PDB entry 8FQZ | X-ray diffraction, 1.47 A resolution | chain A

== Chain A ==
Molecule: Carbonic anhydrase 2
Organism: Homo sapiens
Notes: EC 4.2.1.1
UniProt: P00918 (CAH2_HUMAN); the author numbering skips numbers that UniProt does not, so the offset changes along the chain: 1-125 = UniProt 1-125; 127-261 = UniProt 126-260
Amino-acid sequence (260 residues; row label = number of the first residue in the row; note: 1 number in that range is skipped by the numbering (no residue carries it; nothing is unmodelled there)):
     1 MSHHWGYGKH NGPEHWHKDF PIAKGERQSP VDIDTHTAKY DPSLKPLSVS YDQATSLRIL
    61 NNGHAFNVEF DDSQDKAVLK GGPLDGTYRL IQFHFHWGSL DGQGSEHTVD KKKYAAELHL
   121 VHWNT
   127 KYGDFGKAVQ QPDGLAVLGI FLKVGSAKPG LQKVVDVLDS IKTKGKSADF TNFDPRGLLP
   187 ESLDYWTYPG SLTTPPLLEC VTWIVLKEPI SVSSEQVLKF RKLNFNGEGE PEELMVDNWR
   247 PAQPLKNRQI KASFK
Disordered / not traced: 1-3
Metal / ion sites: Zn2+: His-94, His-96, His-119 (together with N7S)
Ligand contacts: N7S (4-hydroxy-3-{[(4-hydroxybutyl)carbamoyl]amino}benzene-1-sulfonamide): Trp-5, Asn-62, His-64, Gln-92, His-94, His-96, Glu-106, His-119, Val-121, Phe-131, Leu-141, Val-143, Ser-197, Leu-198, Thr-199, Thr-200, Pro-201, Pro-202, Trp-209
Swiss-Prot annotation at these positions:
  - active site: His-64 (Proton donor/acceptor)
  - binding site (Zn(2+)): His-94, His-96, His-119
  - binding site (substrate): Thr-199, Thr-200
  - site: Tyr-7 (Fine-tunes the proton-transfer properties of H-64), Asn-62 (Fine-tunes the proton-transfer properties of H-64), Asn-67 (Fine-tunes the proton-transfer properties of H-64), Gln-92 (Involved in the binding of some activators, including histamine and L-histidine)
  - modified residue: Ser-2 (N-acetylserine), Ser-166 (Phosphoserine), Ser-173 (Phosphoserine)
From the paper describing this entry:
  - binding site for N7S: Thr-199, Thr-200, Pro-201

== In short ==
Bound to chain A: compound N7S. His-94, His-96 and His-119 coordinate Zn2+. Curated annotation (UniProt) lists
active-site residue His-64, 3 Zn2+-binding residues and substrate-binding residues Thr-199 and Thr-200. From
the paper: a binding site for N7S at Thr-199, Thr-200 and Pro-201.
Chain A is Carbonic anhydrase 2 (Homo sapiens); the structure, Carbonic Anhydrase II in complex with the alkyl
urea 3j, was determined by X-ray diffraction, deposited together with 8FQX, 8FQY, 8FR1, 8FR2 and 8FR4.
